Entry 8OVX (electron microscopy, 3.40 A resolution); this record covers chains P and Y of the 6 polymer chains in the assembly.

[Chain P]
Protein: Inner kinetochore subunit CTF19
Source organism: Saccharomyces cerevisiae
UniProtKB: Q02732 (CENPP_YEAST); numbering as in UniProt (aligned over 1-369)
Chain sequence (369 residues; row label = number of the first residue in the row):
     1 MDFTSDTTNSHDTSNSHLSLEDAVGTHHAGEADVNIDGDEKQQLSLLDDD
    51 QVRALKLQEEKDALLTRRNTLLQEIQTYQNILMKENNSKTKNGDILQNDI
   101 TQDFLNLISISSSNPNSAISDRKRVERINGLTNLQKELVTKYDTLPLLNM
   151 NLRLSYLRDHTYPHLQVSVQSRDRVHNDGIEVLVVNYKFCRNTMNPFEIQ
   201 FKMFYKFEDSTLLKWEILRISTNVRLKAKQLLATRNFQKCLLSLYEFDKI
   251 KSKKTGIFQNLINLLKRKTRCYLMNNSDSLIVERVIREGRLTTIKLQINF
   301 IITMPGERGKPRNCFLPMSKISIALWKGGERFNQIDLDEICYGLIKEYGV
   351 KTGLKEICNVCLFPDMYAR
Unresolved in the structure: 1-152, 177-178, 286-292, 308-313, 367-369

[Chain Y]
Protein: Inner kinetochore subunit NKP1
Source organism: Saccharomyces cerevisiae
UniProtKB: Q12493 (NKP1_YEAST); residue numbers follow UniProt; this construct covers 1-238
Chain sequence (238 residues; row label = number of the first residue in the row):
     1 MTDTYNSISNFIENELTALLSSDDYLMDDLAGELPNEVCRLLKAQVIEKR
    51 KDAMSRGKQDLLSKEIYDNESELRASQSQQIMELVGDIPKYSLGSELRNR
   101 VEGEPQSTSIERLIEDVLKLPQMEVADEEEVEVENDLKVLSEYSNLRKDL
   151 ILKCQALQIGESKLSDILSQTNSINSLTTSIKEASEDDDISEYFATYNGK
   201 LVVALEEMKLLLEEAVKTFGNSPEKREKIKKILSELKK
Unresolved in the structure: 87-109, 124-135
Curated features (UniProtKB/Swiss-Prot):
  - modified residue: Ser222 (Phosphoserine)

[Interface between chain P and chain Y]
Pairs across the interface (15; chain P residue first):
  Asn195(P) - Lys238(Y)
  Leu226(P) - Ser176(Y)  hydrogen bond (backbone-side chain)
  Leu226(P) - Leu177(Y)  hydrophobic
  Leu226(P) - Ser180(Y)
  Lys229(P) - Thr179(Y)
  Lys229(P) - Ser180(Y)
  Lys229(P) - Glu183(Y)  salt bridge
  Gln230(P) - Asn172(Y)  hydrogen bond (side chain-backbone)
  Gln230(P) - Asn175(Y)
  Gln230(P) - Ser176(Y)  hydrogen bond (side chain-backbone)
  Thr303(P) - Ser169(Y)  hydrogen bond
  Met304(P) - Ser169(Y)
  Pro305(P) - Asn172(Y)
  Gly306(P) - Asn172(Y)
  Glu307(P) - Asn172(Y)  hydrogen bond (backbone-side chain)
Also at the interface, not in a pair above, chain P (10 interface residues in all): Met194
Also at the interface, not in a pair above, chain Y (10 interface residues in all): Ser173

[Summary]
Chain P and chain Y each contribute 10 residues to their interface; the contacts include 5 hydrogen bonds and
1 salt bridge. Polar contacts include Lys229(P)-Glu183(Y), Leu226(P)-Ser176(Y) and Gln230(P)-Asn172(Y).
Here chain P is Inner kinetochore subunit CTF19 and chain Y is Inner kinetochore subunit NKP1, both from
Saccharomyces cerevisiae. Entry 8OVX (Cryo-EM structure of yeast CENP-OPQU+ bound to the CENP-A N-terminus)
was determined by electron microscopy (same publication as 8OVW, 8OW0 and 8OW1).
